Entry 9BQ0 (X-ray diffraction, 2.90 A resolution); this record covers chains B and C of the 4 polymer chains in the assembly.

[Chain B (and C)]
Molecule: AMP-binding protein
Source organism: Streptomyces tsukubensis
Notes: chain C of this document is another copy of the same molecule, construct and numbering; everything in this record applies to it too
Reference sequence: A0A5H2UY12 (A0A5H2UY12_9ACTN); residues 2-556 here correspond to UniProt positions 1-555 (UniProt number = residue number - 1)
Amino-acid sequence (564 residues; each row starts with the number of its first residue):
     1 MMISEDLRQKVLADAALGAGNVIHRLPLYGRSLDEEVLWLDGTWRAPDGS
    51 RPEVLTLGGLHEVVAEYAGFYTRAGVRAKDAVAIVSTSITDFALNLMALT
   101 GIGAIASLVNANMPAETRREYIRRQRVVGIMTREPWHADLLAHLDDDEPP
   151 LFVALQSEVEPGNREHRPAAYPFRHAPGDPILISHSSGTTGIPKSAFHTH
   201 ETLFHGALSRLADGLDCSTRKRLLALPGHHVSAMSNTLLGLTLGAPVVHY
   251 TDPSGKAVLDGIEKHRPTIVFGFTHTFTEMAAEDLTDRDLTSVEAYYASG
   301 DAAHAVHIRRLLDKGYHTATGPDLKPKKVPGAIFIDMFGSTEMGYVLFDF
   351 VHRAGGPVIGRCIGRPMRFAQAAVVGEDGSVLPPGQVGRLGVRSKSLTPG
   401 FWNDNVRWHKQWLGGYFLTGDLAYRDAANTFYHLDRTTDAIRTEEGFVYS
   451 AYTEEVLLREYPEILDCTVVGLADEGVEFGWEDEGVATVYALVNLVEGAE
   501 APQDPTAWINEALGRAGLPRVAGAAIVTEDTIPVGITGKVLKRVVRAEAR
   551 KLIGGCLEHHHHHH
Not modelled in the structure: 190-191, 299-300, 306-307, 351-357, 459-460, 464-466, 472-479, 496-509, 520-564 (chain C: 188-189, 285, 302-311, 352-360, 444-446, 464, 472-478, 482-484, 494-498, 522-564)
Construct notes: initiating methionine (1); expression tag (557-564)
Residues lining bound ligands: ATP (adenosine-5'-triphosphate): Ser186, Ser187, Gly188, Thr189, Lys194, Asp301, Ala302, Asp336, Met337, Phe338, Gly339, Ser340, Thr341, Glu342, Arg361, Thr419, Asp421, His433, Arg436

[Interface between chain B and chain C]
Contacting residue pairs (54):
  Met2(B) - Val381(C)
  Met2(B) - Leu382(C)
  Met2(B) - Pro383(C)  hydrophobic
  Met2(B) - Arg425(C)
  Glu5(B) - Ser380(C)
  Arg8(B) - Val381(C)
  Asp213(B) - Gln371(C)  hydrogen bond
  Gly214(B) - Val381(C)
  Gly214(B) - Arg425(C)  hydrogen bond (backbone-side chain)
  Leu215(B) - Arg425(C)
  Leu215(B) - Asn429(C)
  Thr320(B) - Tyr424(C)
  Pro322(B) - Tyr452(C)  hydrogen bond (backbone-side chain)
  Pro322(B) - Ala516(C)
  Pro322(B) - Leu518(C)
  Asp323(B) - Gly517(C)
  Leu324(B) - Leu434(C)  hydrophobic
  Leu324(B) - Tyr449(C)  hydrophobic
  Leu324(B) - Tyr452(C)  hydrophobic
  Asp349(B) - Arg365(C)
  Asp349(B) - Ala428(C)
  Ile359(B) - Thr320(C)
  Ile359(B) - Gly321(C)
  Ile359(B) - Pro322(C)
  Ile359(B) - Leu324(C)  hydrophobic
  Arg365(B) - Arg365(C)
  Arg365(B) - Pro366(C)  hydrogen bond (side chain-backbone)
  Arg368(B) - Arg368(C)
  Arg368(B) - Ala370(C)
  Arg368(B) - Gln371(C)
  Ala370(B) - Arg368(C)
  Gln371(B) - Asp213(C)
  Gln371(B) - Arg368(C)
  Ser380(B) - Glu5(C)  hydrogen bond
  Val381(B) - Met2(C)
  Val381(B) - Glu5(C)
  Val381(B) - Arg8(C)
  Leu382(B) - Met2(C)
  Pro383(B) - Met2(C)
  Gly385(B) - Thr320(C)
  Tyr416(B) - Arg8(C)
  Tyr416(B) - Ala212(C)
  Tyr424(B) - Thr320(C)
  Tyr424(B) - Leu324(C)  hydrophobic
  Arg425(B) - Gly214(C)  hydrogen bond (side chain-backbone)
  Arg425(B) - Leu215(C)
  Asn429(B) - Leu215(C)
  Leu434(B) - Leu324(C)  hydrophobic
  Tyr449(B) - Leu324(C)  hydrophobic
  Tyr452(B) - Pro322(C)  hydrogen bond (side chain-backbone)
  Tyr452(B) - Leu324(C)  hydrophobic
  Ala516(B) - Pro322(C)
  Gly517(B) - Asp323(C)
  Leu518(B) - Pro322(C)
Other interface residues (no listed pair), chain B (35 interface residues in all): Ala212, Phe350, Met367, Ala372
Other interface residues (no listed pair), chain C (37 interface residues in all): Met367, Ala372, Pro384, Gly385, Tyr416, Ala427

[In short]
35 residues of chain B and 37 residues of chain C are in contact, with 7 hydrogen bonds. Polar pairs include
Asp213(B)-Gln371(C), Gly214(B)-Arg425(C) and Pro322(B)-Tyr452(C). Bound to chain B: ATP.
Chain B and chain C are both AMP-binding protein (Streptomyces tsukubensis); the structure, Complex structure
of protein crystal of Tri17 with ATP, was determined by X-ray diffraction, deposited together with 8TF7.
